Entry 3HOS (X-ray diffraction, 3.50 A resolution); this record covers chains A and H of the 8 polymer chains in the assembly.

[Chain A]
Name: Transposable element mariner, complete cds
From: Drosophila mauritiana
Notes: EC 2.7.7.-
UniProtKB: Q7JQ07 (Q7JQ07_DROMA); residues 1-345 here = UniProt positions 1-345
Amino-acid sequence (345 residues; numbered 1 to 345; the number before each row is that of its first residue):
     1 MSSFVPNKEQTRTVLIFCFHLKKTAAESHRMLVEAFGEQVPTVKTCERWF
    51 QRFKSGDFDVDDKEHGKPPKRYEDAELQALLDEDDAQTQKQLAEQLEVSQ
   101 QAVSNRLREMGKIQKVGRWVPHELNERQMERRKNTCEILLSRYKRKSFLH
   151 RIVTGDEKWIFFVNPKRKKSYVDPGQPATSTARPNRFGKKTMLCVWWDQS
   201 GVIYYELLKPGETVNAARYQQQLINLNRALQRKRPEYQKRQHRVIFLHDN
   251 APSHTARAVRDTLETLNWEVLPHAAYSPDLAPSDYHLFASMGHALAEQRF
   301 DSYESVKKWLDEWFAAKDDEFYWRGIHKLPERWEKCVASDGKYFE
Disordered / not traced: 1-4, 238-242
Sequence notes: engineered mutation Ala-216 (Thr in Q7JQ07)
Cystine bridges: Cys-136/Cys-336
Residues lining bound ligands: Mg2+ (MG): Asp-156, Glu-157, Asp-249, Asp-284
Swiss-Prot annotation at these positions:
  - DNA-binding region (H-T-H motif): Thr-24 to Ser-55, Gln-89 to Met-110
  - region: Ile-113 to Asn-125 (Linker)
  - binding site (Mg(2+)): Asp-156, Asp-249, Asp-284
  - site: Arg-48 (Important for base-specific DNA-binding), Gln-100 (Important for base-specific DNA-binding), Arg-118 (Important for base-specific DNA-binding), Arg-186 (Critical for target DNA recognition), His-293 (Important for base-specific DNA-binding)
  - mutagenesis: Arg-48 (R48Q: Loss of DNA binding; when associated with R-100), Gln-100 (Q100R: Loss of DNA binding; when associated with Q-48), Arg-118 (R118A: Reduces rate of second strand cleavage; when associated with A-216), Trp-119 (W119P: Alters cleavage sites in second strand cleavage), Arg-186 (R186A: No effect on second strand cleavage. Strongly reduced strand transfer activity), Asp-284 (D284A: Loss of catalytic activity)
Reported in the primary citation:
  - binding site for Mos1 NTS inverted repeat DNA: Arg-48, Lys-63 to Arg-71, Gln-89 to Met-110, His-293
  - self-association interface (contacts with another copy of this molecule); pairs are residue here / residue on that copy: Trp-119/Arg-167, Trp-119/Arg-183, Thr-13, Phe-17, His-20, Leu-21, Ala-35, Phe-36, Ile-113, Arg-118, Phe-162
  - conformationally variable residues (order/disorder transition): Phe-162 to Lys-189
  - binding site for Mos1 TS inverted repeat DNA: Arg-118, Arg-183, His-293
  - binding site for Mos1 NTS inverted repeat DNA: Phe-187, Thr-213 to Ala-216, Asn-250 to Arg-257
  - binding site for Mos1 TS inverted repeat DNA (chain H): Phe-187
  - catalytic residues: Asp-156, Asp-249, Asp-284
  - Mg2+ coordination: Asp-156, Asp-249
  - mutagenesis - R118A/T216A, R118Q/T216A: decreased catalytic activity
  - mutagenesis - T216A: unchanged catalytic activity (citing earlier work)
  - mutagenesis - W119P, W119P/T216A: abolished catalytic activity
  - mutagenesis - R186A/T216A (less than 5%): decreased catalytic activity on strand transfer
  - mutagenesis - K158A/T216A, R183A/T216A, N185A/T216A, R186A/T216A, K189A/T216A: unchanged catalytic activity
  - mutagenesis - K158A/T216A, R183A/T216A, N185A/T216A, K189A/T216A: increased catalytic activity on target integration

[Chain H]
Molecule: Mos1 TS inverted repeat DNA
Sequence (28 nucleotides; row label = number of the first residue in the row):
    29 AAACGACATTTCATACTTGTACACCTGA

[Chain A / chain H interface]
Contacting residue pairs (8):
  Arg-183(A) with DG55(H), base contact
  Pro-184(A) with DG55(H), hydrogen bond to the base
  Asn-185(A) with DT54(H), base contact; DG55(H), base contact
  Arg-186(A) with DG55(H), phosphate contact; DA56(H), salt bridge to the phosphate
  Phe-187(A) with DT54(H), base contact; DG55(H), sugar contact
Other interface residues (no listed pair), chain H (4 interface residues in all): DC53

[In short]
The interface between chain A and chain H involves 5 residues on one side and 4 on the other; the contacts
include 1 hydrogen bond and 1 salt bridge. Among the polar pairs are Pro-184(A)/DG55(H) and
Arg-186(A)/DA56(H). From the paper: catalytic residues Asp-156(A), Asp-249(A) and Asp-284(A); K158A/T216A,
R183A/T216A and N185A/T216A of chain A, among others, increase catalytic activity on target integration; 10
substitutions were tested in all.
Chain A is Transposable element mariner, complete cds (Drosophila mauritiana) and chain H is Mos1 TS inverted
repeat DNA; the structure, Crystal structure of the mariner Mos1 paired end complex with Mg, was determined by
X-ray diffraction (same publication as 3HOT).
